8EJI - chains H and L of the 8 polymer chains in the assembly; structure by electron microscopy, 3.81 A resolution.

== Chain H ==
Name: 19.7E Fab heavy chain
Source organism: Homo sapiens
Notes: antibody fragment or engineered binder
Chain sequence (119 residues; numbered 1 to 128; 9 numbers in that range are skipped by the numbering (no residue carries them; nothing is unmodelled there); the number before each row is that of its first residue):
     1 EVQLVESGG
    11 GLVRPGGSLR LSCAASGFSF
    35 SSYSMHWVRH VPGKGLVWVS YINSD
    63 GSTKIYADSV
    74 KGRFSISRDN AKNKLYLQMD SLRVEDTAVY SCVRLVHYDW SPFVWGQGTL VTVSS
Disulfides: Cys-23/Cys-105

== Chain L ==
Name: 19.7E Fab light chain
Source organism: Homo sapiens
Notes: antibody fragment or engineered binder
Chain sequence (107 residues; each row starts with the number of its first residue; note: 20 numbers in that range are skipped by the numbering (no residue carries them; nothing is unmodelled there)):
     1 EIVLTQSPST LSASVGDRVT ITCRASQSI
    36 NNWLAWYQEK PGKAPKLLIN KA
    65 SSLESGVP
    74 SRFSGSG
    83 SGTEFTLTIT SLQPDDFATY YCQQYNS
   114 NSWTFGQGTK VDMK
Disulfides: Cys-23/Cys-104

== How chain H and chain L interact ==
Pairs across the interface - 30 pairs, chain H then chain L:
  His-40(H) with Asn-114(L); Trp-116(L)
  Val-42(H) with Trp-116(L), hydrophobic
  His-44(H) with Glu-44(L), salt bridge; Lys-48(L); Pro-50(L)
  Pro-46(H) with Glu-44(L)
  Lys-48(H) with Glu-44(L); Tyr-103(L)
  Gly-49(H) with Tyr-103(L)
  Leu-50(H) with Phe-118(L)
  Val-51(H) with Phe-118(L), hydrophobic
  Trp-52(H) with Asn-114(L); Ser-115(L); Trp-116(L); Phe-118(L)
  Tyr-55(H) with Asn-114(L)
  Ile-67(H) with Asn-114(L)
  Val-106(H) with Trp-116(L), hydrophobic
  Leu-108(H) with Tyr-107(L), hydrophobic; Trp-116(L), hydrophobic
  His-110(H) with Trp-38(L); Tyr-107(L), hydrogen bond (side chain-backbone)
  Tyr-111(H) with Trp-38(L)
  Pro-115(H) with Asn-55(L)
  Phe-116(H) with Leu-52(L), hydrophobic; Gln-105(L); Tyr-107(L), hydrophobic; Trp-116(L), hydrophobic
  Trp-118(H) with Tyr-42(L)
Interface residues without a listed pair, chain H (19 interface residues in all): Ser-114
Interface residues without a listed pair, chain L (17 interface residues in all): Ala-40, Ala-49, Glu-68

== Summary ==
Chain H and chain L form an interface of 19 and 17 residues respectively, with 1 hydrogen bond and 1 salt
bridge. Polar contacts include His-44(H)/Glu-44(L) and His-110(H)/Tyr-107(L).
Here chain H is 19.7E Fab heavy chain and chain L is 19.7E Fab light chain, both from Homo sapiens. Entry 8EJI
(Lassa virus glycoprotein complex (Josiah) bound to 19.7E Fab) was determined by electron microscopy (same
publication as 8EJD, 8EJE, 8EJF and 8EJG).
